PDB entry 1S8D | X-ray diffraction, 2.20 A resolution | chains A and B of the 3 polymer chains in the assembly

# Chain A
Molecule: HLA class I histocompatibility antigen, A-2 alpha chain
Source organism: Homo sapiens
Reference sequence: Q9TQH5 (1A02_HUMAN); residues 1-275 here correspond to UniProt positions 25-299 (UniProt number = residue number + 24)
Sequence (275 residues; row label = number of the first residue in the row):
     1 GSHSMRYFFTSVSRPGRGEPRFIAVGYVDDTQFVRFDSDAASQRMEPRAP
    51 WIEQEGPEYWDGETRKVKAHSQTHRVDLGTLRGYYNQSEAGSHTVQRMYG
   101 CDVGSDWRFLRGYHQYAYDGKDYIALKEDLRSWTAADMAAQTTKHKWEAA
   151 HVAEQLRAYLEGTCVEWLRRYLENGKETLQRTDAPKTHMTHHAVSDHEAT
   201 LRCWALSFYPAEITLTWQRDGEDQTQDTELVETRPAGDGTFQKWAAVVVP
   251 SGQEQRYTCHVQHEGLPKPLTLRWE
Disulfide bonds: C101-C164, C203-C259

# Chain B
Molecule: Beta-2-microglobulin
Source organism: Homo sapiens
Reference sequence: P01884 (B2MG_HUMAN); residues 1-99 here correspond to UniProt positions 21-119 (UniProt number = residue number + 20)
Sequence (99 residues; row label = number of the first residue in the row):
     1 IQRTPKIQVYSRHPAENGKSNFLNCYVSGFHPSDIEVDLLKNGERIEKVE
    51 HSDLSFSKDWSFYLLYYTEFTPTEKDEYACRVNHVTLSQPKIVKWDRDM
Disulfide bonds: C25-C80

# Interface between chain A and chain B
Contacting residue pairs - 52 pairs, chain A then chain B:
  F8(A) - S55(B)
  F8(A) - F56(B)  hydrophobic
  F9(A) - F56(B)
  T10(A) - L54(B)
  T10(A) - F56(B)
  T10(A) - F62(B)
  V12(A) - S33(B)
  R14(A) - D34(B)  salt bridge
  I23(A) - L54(B)  hydrophobic
  V25(A) - D53(B)
  V25(A) - L54(B)
  Y27(A) - S55(B)
  Y27(A) - Y63(B)
  Q32(A) - D53(B)  hydrogen bond
  R35(A) - D53(B)  salt bridge
  R48(A) - D53(B)  salt bridge
  Q96(A) - H31(B)  hydrogen bond
  Q96(A) - F56(B)
  Q96(A) - W60(B)  hydrogen bond (side chain-backbone)
  Q96(A) - F62(B)
  R97(A) - F56(B)
  Q115(A) - W60(B)
  Y116(A) - W60(B)
  A117(A) - W60(B)  hydrophobic
  D119(A) - I1(B)  hydrogen bond (backbone-backbone)
  D119(A) - H31(B)
  G120(A) - I1(B)
  G120(A) - H31(B)  hydrogen bond (backbone-side chain)
  G120(A) - W60(B)
  K121(A) - I1(B)
  D122(A) - W60(B)  hydrogen bond
  H192(A) - D98(B)
  R202(A) - D98(B)  hydrogen bond (side chain-backbone)
  W204(A) - D98(B)
  W204(A) - M99(B)
  V231(A) - Q8(B)
  E232(A) - K6(B)  salt bridge
  E232(A) - Q8(B)  hydrogen bond (backbone-side chain)
  R234(A) - Q8(B)  hydrogen bond
  R234(A) - Y10(B)
  R234(A) - M99(B)  hydrogen bond (side chain-backbone)
  P235(A) - Y10(B)  hydrogen bond (backbone-side chain)
  P235(A) - Y26(B)
  A236(A) - R12(B)  hydrogen bond (backbone-side chain)
  A236(A) - N24(B)  hydrogen bond (backbone-side chain)
  G237(A) - R12(B)
  G237(A) - L65(B)
  D238(A) - R12(B)
  Q242(A) - Y10(B)
  Q242(A) - S11(B)
  Q242(A) - R12(B)  hydrogen bond (side chain-backbone)
  W244(A) - M99(B)  hydrogen bond (side chain-backbone)
Other interface residues (no listed pair), chain A (36 interface residues in all): T94, M98, L206, T233
Other interface residues (no listed pair), chain B (24 interface residues in all): H13, P14, D59

# In short
36 residues of chain A face 24 of chain B across their interface, with 15 hydrogen bonds and 4 salt bridges.
Polar pairs include R14(A)-D34(B), R35(A)-D53(B) and R48(A)-D53(B).
Here chain A is HLA class I histocompatibility antigen, A-2 alpha chain and chain B is Beta-2-microglobulin,
both from Homo sapiens. Entry 1S8D (Structural basis for degenerate recognition of HIV peptide variants by
cytotoxic lymphocyte, variant SL9-3A) was determined by X-ray diffraction (same publication as 1T1W, 1T1X,
1T1Y, 1T1Z, 1T20, 1T21 and 1T22).
